3ZQI - chains A and B of the 4 polymer chains in the assembly; structure by X-ray diffraction, 1.50 A resolution.

# Chain A (and B)
Molecule: Tetracycline repressor protein class B from transposon TN10, tetracycline repressor protein class D
Source organism: Escherichia coli
Notes: chain B of this document is another copy of the same molecule, construct and numbering; everything in this record applies to it too
UniProtKB: chimeric construct of P04483, P0ACT4: residues 1-187 from P04483 (TETR2_ECOLX) positions 1-187 (same numbers); residues 188-208 from P0ACT4 positions 188-208 (same numbers)
Chain sequence (208 residues; numbered 1 to 208; the number before each row is that of its first residue):
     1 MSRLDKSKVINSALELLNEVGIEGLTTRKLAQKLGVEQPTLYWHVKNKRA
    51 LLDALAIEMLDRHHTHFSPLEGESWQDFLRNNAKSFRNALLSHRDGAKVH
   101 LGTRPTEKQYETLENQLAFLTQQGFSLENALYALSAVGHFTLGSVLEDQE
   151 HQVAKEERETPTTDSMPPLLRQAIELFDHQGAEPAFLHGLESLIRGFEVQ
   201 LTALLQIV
Unresolved in the structure: 1-3, 205-208
Construct notes: engineered mutation Ser-68 (Cys in P04483), Asn-88 (Cys in P04483), Thr-121 (Cys in P04483), Ser-144 (Cys in P04483)

# Interface between chain A and chain B
Residue-residue contacts - 110 pairs, chain A then chain B:
  Glu-23(A) with Glu-23(B)
  Asn-47(A) with Glu-157(B), hydrogen bond (side chain-backbone)
  Arg-49(A) with Ala-154(B); Glu-157(B), salt bridge; Arg-158(B)
  Asp-53(A) with Arg-158(B), salt bridge
  Leu-101(A) with Leu-146(B); Glu-147(B); Glu-150(B)
  Gly-102(A) with Glu-147(B), hydrogen bond (backbone-side chain); Glu-150(B); Ala-154(B); Arg-158(B), hydrogen bond (backbone-side chain)
  Thr-103(A) with Arg-158(B)
  Arg-104(A) with Arg-158(B)
  Glu-107(A) with Thr-163(B); Asp-164(B)
  Tyr-110(A) with Ser-165(B); Met-166(B); Pro-167(B); Leu-170(B), hydrophobic
  Leu-113(A) with Leu-170(B), hydrophobic
  Glu-114(A) with Pro-167(B); Pro-168(B); Leu-169(B), hydrogen bond (side chain-backbone); Leu-170(B), hydrogen bond (side chain-backbone)
  Leu-117(A) with Leu-169(B); Leu-170(B), hydrophobic; Ala-173(B), hydrophobic
  Ala-118(A) with Leu-169(B)
  Leu-127(A) with Gln-172(B); Ala-173(B), hydrophobic
  Glu-128(A) with Leu-176(B); Gln-180(B), hydrogen bond
  Leu-131(A) with Ala-173(B); Phe-177(B)
  Tyr-132(A) with Gln-180(B), hydrogen bond; Ala-185(B), hydrophobic; His-188(B)
  Ser-135(A) with Phe-177(B)
  Ala-136(A) with Phe-140(B), hydrophobic
  His-139(A) with Gly-143(B); Ser-144(B); Glu-147(B)
  Phe-140(A) with Ala-136(B), hydrophobic; Phe-140(B)
  Leu-142(A) with Glu-147(B)
  Gly-143(A) with His-139(B); Gly-143(B)
  Ser-144(A) with His-139(B)
  Leu-146(A) with Leu-101(B), hydrophobic; Leu-146(B), hydrophobic
  Glu-147(A) with Leu-101(B); Gly-102(B), hydrogen bond (side chain-backbone); His-139(B)
  Glu-150(A) with Arg-49(B), salt bridge; Leu-101(B)
  Ala-154(A) with Arg-49(B); Gly-102(B)
  Glu-157(A) with Asn-47(B), hydrogen bond (backbone-side chain); Arg-49(B), salt bridge
  Arg-158(A) with Arg-49(B); Asp-53(B), salt bridge; Gly-102(B), hydrogen bond (side chain-backbone); Thr-103(B); Arg-104(B)
  Glu-159(A) with Lys-46(B), salt bridge
  Asp-164(A) with Arg-104(B), salt bridge; Tyr-110(B), hydrogen bond
  Ser-165(A) with Tyr-110(B)
  Met-166(A) with Arg-104(B); Tyr-110(B)
  Pro-167(A) with Tyr-110(B); Glu-114(B)
  Pro-168(A) with Glu-114(B)
  Leu-169(A) with Glu-114(B), hydrogen bond (backbone-side chain); Leu-117(B); Ala-118(B); Leu-127(B), hydrophobic
  Leu-170(A) with Tyr-110(B), hydrophobic; Glu-114(B), hydrogen bond (backbone-side chain); Leu-117(B)
  Gln-172(A) with Leu-127(B)
  Ala-173(A) with Leu-127(B), hydrophobic; Leu-131(B)
  Leu-176(A) with Glu-128(B)
  Gln-180(A) with Glu-128(B), hydrogen bond; Tyr-132(B), hydrogen bond
  Pro-184(A) with Tyr-132(B)
  Ala-185(A) with Tyr-132(B), hydrophobic
  His-188(A) with Asn-129(B), hydrogen bond; Tyr-132(B); Gln-200(B), hydrogen bond
  Gly-189(A) with Leu-193(B)
  Glu-191(A) with Gln-200(B)
  Ser-192(A) with Ser-192(B); Gly-196(B); Phe-197(B); Gln-200(B), hydrogen bond
  Leu-193(A) with Gly-189(B); Leu-193(B), hydrophobic
  Arg-195(A) with Gly-196(B); Gln-200(B)
  Gly-196(A) with Ser-192(B); Arg-195(B), hydrogen bond (backbone-side chain); Gly-196(B)
  Phe-197(A) with Ser-192(B)
  Val-199(A) with Arg-195(B); Val-199(B), hydrophobic
  Gln-200(A) with Arg-195(B)
Interface residues without a listed pair, chain A (61 interface residues in all): Lys-46, Lys-98, His-100, His-151, Val-153, Phe-177
Interface residues without a listed pair, chain B (59 interface residues in all): His-100, Leu-113, Thr-121, Leu-142, His-151, Glu-159, Ile-174

# Summary
61 residues of chain A and 59 residues of chain B are in contact, with 19 hydrogen bonds and 7 salt bridges.
Among the polar pairs are Arg-49(A)/Glu-157(B), Asp-53(A)/Arg-158(B) and Glu-150(A)/Arg-49(B).
Chain A and chain B are both Tetracycline repressor protein class B from transposon TN10, tetracycline
repressor protein class D (Escherichia coli); the structure, Structure of Tetracycline repressor in complex
with inducer peptide- TIP2, was determined by X-ray diffraction, deposited together with 3ZQF, 3ZQG and 3ZQH.
